Entry 9DYT (X-ray diffraction, 1.80 A resolution); this record covers chain A.

== Chain A ==
Protein: R699
Organism: Acanthamoeba polyphaga mimivirus
UniProtKB: Q5UNV6 (YR699_MIMIV); residues 2-455 here = UniProt positions 2-455
Amino-acid sequence (458 residues; numbered -2 to 455; the number before each row is that of its first residue; numbers below 1 keep their minus sign (Gly-2 is residue -2)):
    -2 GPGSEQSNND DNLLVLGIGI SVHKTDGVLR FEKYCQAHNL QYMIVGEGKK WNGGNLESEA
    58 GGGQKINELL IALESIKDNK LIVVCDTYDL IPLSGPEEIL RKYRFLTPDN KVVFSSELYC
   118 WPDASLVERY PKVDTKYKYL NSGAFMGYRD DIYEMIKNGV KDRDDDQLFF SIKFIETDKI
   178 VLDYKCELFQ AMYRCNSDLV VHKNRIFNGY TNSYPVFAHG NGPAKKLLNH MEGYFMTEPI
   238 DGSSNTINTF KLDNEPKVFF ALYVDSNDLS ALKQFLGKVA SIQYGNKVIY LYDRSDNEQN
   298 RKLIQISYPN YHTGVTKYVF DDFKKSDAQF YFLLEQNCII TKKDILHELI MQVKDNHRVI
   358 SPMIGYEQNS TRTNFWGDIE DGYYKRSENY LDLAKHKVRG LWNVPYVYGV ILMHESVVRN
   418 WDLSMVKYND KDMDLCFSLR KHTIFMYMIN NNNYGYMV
Unresolved in the structure: -2 to 7, 51-56
Construct notes: expression tag (-2 to 1)
Metal / ion sites: Mn2+: Asp83, Asp86, His216

== In short ==
Asp83, Asp86 and His216 coordinate Mn2+.
Chain A is R699 (Acanthamoeba polyphaga mimivirus); the structure, Acanthamoeba Polyphaga Mimivirus R699, was
determined by X-ray diffraction (same publication as 9DZS and 9E92).
